6CNC - chains A and H of the 21 polymer chains in the assembly; structure by electron microscopy, 4.10 A resolution (low resolution: residue-level contacts below are approximate; hydrogen-bond / salt-bridge calls are withheld).

# Chain A
Protein: DNA-directed RNA polymerase III subunit RPC1
Organism: Saccharomyces cerevisiae (strain ATCC 204508 / S288c)
Notes: EC 2.7.7.6
UniProt: P04051 (RPC1_YEAST); residue numbers follow UniProt; this construct covers 1-1460
Amino-acid sequence (1460 residues; each row starts with the number of its first residue):
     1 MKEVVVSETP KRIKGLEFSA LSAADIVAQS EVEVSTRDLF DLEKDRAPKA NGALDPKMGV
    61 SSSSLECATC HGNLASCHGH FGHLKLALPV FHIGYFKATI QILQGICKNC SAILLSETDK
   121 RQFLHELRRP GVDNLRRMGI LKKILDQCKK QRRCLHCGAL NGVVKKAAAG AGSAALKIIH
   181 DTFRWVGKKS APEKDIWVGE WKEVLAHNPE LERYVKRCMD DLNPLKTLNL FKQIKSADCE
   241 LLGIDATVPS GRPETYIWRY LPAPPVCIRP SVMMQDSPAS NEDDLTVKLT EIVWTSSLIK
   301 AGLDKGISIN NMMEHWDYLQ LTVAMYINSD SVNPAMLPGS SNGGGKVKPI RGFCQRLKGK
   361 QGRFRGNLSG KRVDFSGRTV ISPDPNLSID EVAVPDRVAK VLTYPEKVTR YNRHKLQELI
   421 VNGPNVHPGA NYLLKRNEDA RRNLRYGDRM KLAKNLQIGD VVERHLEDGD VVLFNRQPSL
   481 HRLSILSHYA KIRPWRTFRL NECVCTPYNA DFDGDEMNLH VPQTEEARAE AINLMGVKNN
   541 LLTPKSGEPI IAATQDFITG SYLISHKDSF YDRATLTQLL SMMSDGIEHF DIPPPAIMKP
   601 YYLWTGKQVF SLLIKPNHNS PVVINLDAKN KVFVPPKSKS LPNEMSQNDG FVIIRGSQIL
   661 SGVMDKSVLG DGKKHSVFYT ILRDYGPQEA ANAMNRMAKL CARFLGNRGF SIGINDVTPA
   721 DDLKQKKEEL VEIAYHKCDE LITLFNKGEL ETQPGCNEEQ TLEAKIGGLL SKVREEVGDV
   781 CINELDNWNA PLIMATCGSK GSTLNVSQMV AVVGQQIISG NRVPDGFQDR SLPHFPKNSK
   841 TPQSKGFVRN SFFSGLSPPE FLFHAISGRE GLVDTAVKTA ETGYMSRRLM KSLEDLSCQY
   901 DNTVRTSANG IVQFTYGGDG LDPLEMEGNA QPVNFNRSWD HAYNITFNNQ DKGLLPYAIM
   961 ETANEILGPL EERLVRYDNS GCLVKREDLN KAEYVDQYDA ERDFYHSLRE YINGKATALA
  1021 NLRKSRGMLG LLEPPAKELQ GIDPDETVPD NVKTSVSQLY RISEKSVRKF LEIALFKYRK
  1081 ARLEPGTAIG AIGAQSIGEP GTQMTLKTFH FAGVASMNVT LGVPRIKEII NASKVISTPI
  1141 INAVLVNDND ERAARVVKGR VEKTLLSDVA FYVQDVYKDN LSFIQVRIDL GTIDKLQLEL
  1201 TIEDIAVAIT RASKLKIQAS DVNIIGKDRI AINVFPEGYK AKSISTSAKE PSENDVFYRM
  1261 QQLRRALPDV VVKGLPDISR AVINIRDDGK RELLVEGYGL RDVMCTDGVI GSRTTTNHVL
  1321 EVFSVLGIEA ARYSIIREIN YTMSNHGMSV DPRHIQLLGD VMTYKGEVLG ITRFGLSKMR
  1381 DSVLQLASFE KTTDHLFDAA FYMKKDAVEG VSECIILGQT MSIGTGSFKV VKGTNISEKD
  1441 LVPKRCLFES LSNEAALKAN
Unresolved in the structure: 1, 1101-1116, 1237-1251
Ion coordination: Zn2+ site 1: Cys-67, Thr-69, Cys-70, Cys-77, His-80; Zn2+ site 2: Cys-107, Cys-110, Cys-154, Cys-157
Curated features (UniProtKB/Swiss-Prot):
  - region: Pro-858 to Glu-870 (Bridging helix)
  - binding site (Zn(2+)): Cys-67, Cys-70, Cys-77, His-80, Cys-107, Cys-110, Cys-154
  - binding site (Mg(2+)): Asp-511, Asp-513, Asp-515
  - mutagenesis: Thr-506 (T506I: Temperature-sensitive), Asn-509 (N509Y: Temperature-sensitive), Asn-518 (N518Q: Temperature-sensitive)

# Chain H
Protein: DNA-directed RNA polymerases I, II, and III subunit RPABC3
Organism: Saccharomyces cerevisiae (strain ATCC 204508 / S288c)
UniProt: P20436 (RPAB3_YEAST); residues 1-146 here = UniProt positions 1-146
Amino-acid sequence (146 residues; each row starts with the number of its first residue):
     1 MSNTLFDDIF QVSEVDPGRY NKVCRIEAAS TTQDQCKLTL DINVELFPVA AQDSLTVTIA
    61 SSLNLEDTPA NDSSATRSWR PPQAGDRSLA DDYDYVMYGT AYKFEEVSKD LIAVYYSFGG
   121 LLMRLEGNYR NLNNLKQENA YLLIRR
Unresolved in the structure: 68-73
Curated features (UniProtKB/Swiss-Prot):
  - region: Asp-16 to Thr-39 (Non-specific ssDNA binding)
  - modified residue: Ser-2 (N-acetylserine), Thr-68 (Phosphothreonine)

# Chain A / chain H interface
Pairs across the interface (71; chain A residue first):
  His-566(A) with Tyr-20(H)
  Lys-567(A) with Tyr-20(H); Arg-25(H); Asp-41(H); Gly-120(H)
  Asp-568(A) with Asn-21(H); Lys-22(H); Val-23(H)
  Phe-570(A) with Val-23(H); Asn-43(H)
  Arg-573(A) with Ser-78(H); Trp-79(H)
  Asp-591(A) with Arg-77(H)
  Ile-592(A) with Ser-78(H); Trp-79(H)
  Pro-594(A) with Trp-79(H); Tyr-98(H)
  Pro-595(A) with Trp-79(H); Tyr-98(H)
  Ala-596(A) with Met-97(H); Tyr-98(H); Phe-118(H)
  Ile-597(A) with Met-97(H)
  Met-598(A) with Trp-79(H); Val-96(H); Tyr-141(H)
  Lys-599(A) with Ala-90(H); Asp-94(H); Val-96(H)
  Pro-600(A) with Leu-46(H); Asp-94(H); Tyr-95(H)
  Tyr-602(A) with Trp-79(H); Pro-81(H)
  Thr-605(A) with Gly-119(H)
  Lys-607(A) with Gly-119(H); Gly-120(H)
  His-618(A) with Arg-77(H)
  Lys-639(A) with Lys-37(H); Glu-126(H)
  Leu-641(A) with Glu-106(H); Val-107(H)
  Pro-642(A) with Lys-103(H); Tyr-115(H)
  Glu-644(A) with Tyr-102(H); Leu-122(H)
  Met-645(A) with Tyr-115(H); Leu-122(H); Arg-124(H)
  Asn-648(A) with Tyr-20(H)
  Asp-649(A) with Tyr-20(H)
  Leu-660(A) with Tyr-102(H); Ser-117(H); Gly-120(H)
  Ser-661(A) with Leu-122(H)
  Asn-787(A) with Arg-19(H)
  Trp-788(A) with Asn-21(H)
  Leu-792(A) with Arg-19(H)
  Tyr-943(A) with Lys-136(H)
  Phe-947(A) with Lys-136(H)
  Asn-949(A) with Leu-135(H)
  Leu-1022(A) with Glu-106(H)
  Arg-1026(A) with Asp-110(H); Tyr-129(H)
  Ser-1055(A) with Asn-131(H)
  Gln-1058(A) with Phe-104(H); Ile-112(H); Asn-131(H); Asn-134(H)
  Leu-1059(A) with Glu-106(H); Ile-112(H)
Other interface residues (no listed pair), chain A (46 interface residues in all): Pro-593, Leu-603, Ser-646, Gln-647, Ile-653, Ile-659, Asn-1051, Thr-1054
Other interface residues (no listed pair), chain H (48 interface residues in all): Pro-82, Asp-91, Tyr-93, Glu-105, Lys-109, Leu-121, Gln-137

# Overview
46 residues of chain A and 48 residues of chain H are in contact. Cys-67(A), Thr-69(A), Cys-70(A), Cys-77(A)
and His-80(A) coordinate Zn2+ site 1. From UniProt: 7 Zn2+-binding residues, 3 Mg2+-binding residues and 3
mutagenesis sites on chain A.
Here chain A is DNA-directed RNA polymerase III subunit RPC1 and chain H is DNA-directed RNA polymerases I,
II, and III subunit RPABC3, both from Saccharomyces cerevisiae (strain ATCC 204508 / S288c). Entry 6CNC (Yeast
RNA polymerase III open complex) was determined by electron microscopy (same publication as 6CNB, 6CND and
6CNF).
